Entry 6RNX (X-ray diffraction, 2.84 A resolution); this record covers chains A and B.

# Chain A (and B)
Name: HTH-type transcriptional regulator DdrOC
Organism: Deinococcus deserti (strain VCD115 / DSM 17065 / LMG 22923)
Notes: chain B of this document is another copy of the same molecule, construct and numbering; everything in this record applies to it too
UniProt: C1CYP4 (DDROC_DEIDV); residue numbers follow UniProt; this construct covers 1-129
Amino-acid sequence (129 residues; each row starts with the number of its first residue):
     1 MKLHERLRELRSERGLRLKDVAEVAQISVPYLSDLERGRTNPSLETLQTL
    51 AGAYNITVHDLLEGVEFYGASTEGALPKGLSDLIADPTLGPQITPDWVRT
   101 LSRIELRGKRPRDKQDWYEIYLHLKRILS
Unresolved in the structure: 68-71 (chain B: 70-72, 129)
From the paper describing this entry:
  - self-association interface (contacts with another copy of this molecule); pairs are residue here / residue on that copy: D96-R107 (salt bridge), R103-E105 (salt bridge), E119-H123 (salt bridge), R126-D116 (salt bridge), R126-E119 (salt bridge)
  - mutagenesis - Y121A: abolished growth
  - mutagenesis - D96R, R107D, E119A, E119A/H123A: unchanged growth
  - mutagenesis - D96R: increased expression
  - mutagenesis - D96R: decreased binding to DNA

# How chain A and chain B interact
Residue-residue contacts (61):
  L3(A) - L44(B)  hydrophobic
  S12(A) - P95(B)
  E13(A) - I84(B)
  E13(A) - P95(B)
  E13(A) - V98(B)
  R14(A) - L76(B)
  R14(A) - S81(B)
  R14(A) - V98(B)
  G15(A) - P95(B)
  G15(A) - R99(B)  hydrogen bond (backbone-side chain)
  R17(A) - R99(B)
  V24(A) - A75(B)  hydrophobic
  P42(A) - L44(B)
  L44(A) - L3(B)  hydrophobic
  L44(A) - P42(B)
  L44(A) - L44(B)  hydrophobic
  Q48(A) - F67(B)
  Q48(A) - Y68(B)  hydrogen bond (side chain-backbone)
  Q48(A) - G69(B)
  G52(A) - E73(B)
  G52(A) - G74(B)
  A53(A) - E73(B)
  A53(A) - G74(B)
  A53(A) - A75(B)  hydrogen bond (backbone-backbone)
  Y54(A) - S81(B)  hydrogen bond (backbone-side chain)
  N55(A) - G74(B)
  N55(A) - L76(B)  hydrogen bond (side chain-backbone)
  N55(A) - P77(B)
  N55(A) - K78(B)  hydrogen bond (backbone-side chain)
  N55(A) - S81(B)
  I56(A) - S81(B)
  V58(A) - F67(B)  hydrophobic
  H59(A) - H59(B)  hydrogen bond
  H59(A) - L62(B)
  H59(A) - E63(B)
  L62(A) - H59(B)
  L62(A) - L62(B)  hydrophobic
  E63(A) - H59(B)
  F67(A) - L44(B)  hydrophobic
  F67(A) - Q48(B)
  T72(A) - V24(B)
  T72(A) - Q48(B)
  T72(A) - T49(B)
  E73(A) - V24(B)
  E73(A) - G52(B)
  E73(A) - N55(B)
  G74(A) - G52(B)
  G74(A) - A53(B)
  G74(A) - N55(B)
  A75(A) - L16(B)  hydrophobic
  A75(A) - A53(B)  hydrogen bond (backbone-backbone)
  L76(A) - R14(B)
  L76(A) - N55(B)
  K78(A) - N55(B)
  S81(A) - N55(B)
  P95(A) - S12(B)
  P95(A) - G15(B)
  V98(A) - R14(B)
  R99(A) - G15(B)  hydrogen bond (side chain-backbone)
  R99(A) - R17(B)
  R99(A) - D20(B)  salt bridge
Interface residues without a listed pair, chain A (36 interface residues in all): L16, N41, L47, E66, P77, I84
Interface residues without a listed pair, chain B (37 interface residues in all): E13, N41, L47, T57, V58

# In short
The interface between chain A and chain B involves 36 residues on one side and 37 on the other; the contacts
include 9 hydrogen bonds and 1 salt bridge. Among the polar pairs are R99(A)-D20(B), G15(A)-R99(B) and
Q48(A)-Y68(B). The paper reports that Y121A of chain A abolishes growth; a self-association interface
involving D96(A), R103(A) and E105(A) among others; 5 substitutions were tested in all.
Chain A and chain B are both HTH-type transcriptional regulator DdrOC (Deinococcus deserti (strain VCD115 /
DSM 17065 / LMG 22923)); the structure, Crystal structure of the essential repressor DdrO from
radiation-resistant Deinococcus bacteria (Deinococcus deserti), was determined by X-ray diffraction together
with 6RMQ, 6RNZ and 6RO6 from the same study.
